PDB entry 5Z0I | X-ray diffraction, 1.32 A resolution | chains A and B

[Chain A]
Molecule: Tyrosinase
Organism: Streptomyces castaneoglobisporus
Notes: EC 1.14.18.1
UniProt: Q83WS2 (Q83WS2_9ACTN); residues 1-273 here = UniProt positions 1-273
Amino-acid sequence (281 residues; numbered 1 to 281; the number before each row is that of its first residue):
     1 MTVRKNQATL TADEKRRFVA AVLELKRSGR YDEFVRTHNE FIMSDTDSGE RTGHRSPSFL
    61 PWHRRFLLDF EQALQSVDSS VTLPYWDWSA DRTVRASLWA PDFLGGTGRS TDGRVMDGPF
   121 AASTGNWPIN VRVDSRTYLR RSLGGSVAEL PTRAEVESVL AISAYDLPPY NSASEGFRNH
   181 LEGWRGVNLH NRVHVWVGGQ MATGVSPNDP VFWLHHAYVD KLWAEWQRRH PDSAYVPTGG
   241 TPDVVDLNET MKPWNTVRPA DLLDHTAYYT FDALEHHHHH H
Unresolved in the structure: 1, 275-281
Construct notes: conflict S123 (Phe in Q83WS2); expression tag (274-281)
Ion coordination: Cu ion site 1: H38, H54, H63 (shared with Y98(B) of chain B); Cu ion site 2: H190, H194, H216 (together with peroxide ion)
Residues lining bound ligands: peroxide ion: H38, I42, H54, F59, W62, H63, H190, H194, S206, F212, H215, H216

[Chain B]
Molecule: MelC
Organism: Streptomyces castaneoglobisporus
UniProt: Q83WS1 (Q83WS1_9ACTN); residue numbers follow UniProt; this construct covers 1-126
Amino-acid sequence (134 residues; each row starts with the number of its first residue):
     1 MPEITRRRAL TAAAAVAATA SAAVTLAAPA ASAAGHHEPA APESFDEVYK GRRIQGRPAG
    61 GGAHHHEHGG GYEVFVDGVQ LHVMRNADGS WISVVSHYDP VPTPRAAARA AVDELQGAPL
   121 LPFPANLEHH HHHH
Unresolved in the structure: 1-39, 60-69, 124-134
Modified / non-standard residues: Y98 (3,4-dihydroxyphenylalanine; DAH)
Construct notes: expression tag (127-134)
Ion coordination: Cu ion site 1: H82, M84, H97; Cu ion site 2: Y98 (shared with H38(A), H54(A), H63(A) of chain A)

[How chain A and chain B interact]
Contacting residue pairs (53):
  H38(A) - Y98(B)
  N39(A) - V94(B)
  I42(A) - M84(B)
  I42(A) - H97(B)  hydrogen bond (backbone-side chain)
  I42(A) - Y98(B)
  M43(A) - H82(B)
  M43(A) - M84(B)
  D45(A) - M84(B)
  D47(A) - N86(B)
  D47(A) - A87(B)  hydrogen bond (side chain-backbone)
  H54(A) - Y98(B)
  R55(A) - M84(B)
  R55(A) - N86(B)  hydrogen bond
  R55(A) - I92(B)
  T111(A) - Q116(B)
  D112(A) - Q116(B)
  R132(A) - L121(B)
  V133(A) - V94(B)  hydrophobic
  V133(A) - V95(B)  hydrophobic
  V133(A) - L120(B)  hydrophobic
  V133(A) - L121(B)  hydrogen bond (backbone-backbone)
  D134(A) - E114(B)
  D134(A) - L115(B)
  D134(A) - A118(B)
  S135(A) - A118(B)
  S135(A) - P119(B)  hydrogen bond (side chain-backbone)
  S135(A) - L121(B)
  R136(A) - E114(B)  hydrogen bond (side chain-backbone)
  R136(A) - L115(B)  hydrogen bond (side chain-backbone)
  R136(A) - Q116(B)  hydrogen bond
  R136(A) - A118(B)
  R140(A) - E114(B)  salt bridge
  S172(A) - A87(B)
  A173(A) - A87(B)  hydrophobic
  W184(A) - I92(B)  hydrophobic
  W184(A) - H97(B)
  W184(A) - P100(B)  hydrophobic
  R185(A) - D88(B)  salt bridge
  H190(A) - Y98(B)
  N191(A) - Y98(B)
  H194(A) - Y98(B)
  V195(A) - Y98(B)
  V195(A) - D99(B)
  M201(A) - Y98(B)
  A202(A) - V95(B)
  A202(A) - S96(B)
  A202(A) - H97(B)  hydrogen bond (backbone-backbone)
  A202(A) - Y98(B)
  T203(A) - V94(B)
  T203(A) - V95(B)
  T203(A) - Y98(B)
  G204(A) - V94(B)  hydrogen bond (backbone-backbone)
  S206(A) - Y98(B)
Interface residues without a listed pair, chain A (33 interface residues in all): T46, G113, N171, G199
Interface residues without a listed pair, chain B (21 interface residues in all): F123

[Summary]
33 residues of chain A face 21 of chain B across their interface, with 10 hydrogen bonds and 2 salt bridges.
Polar pairs include R140(A)-E114(B), R185(A)-D88(B) and I42(A)-H97(B). Ligands of chain A: peroxide ion.
Chain A is Tyrosinase and chain B is MelC, both from Streptomyces castaneoglobisporus; the structure, Crystal
structure of copper-bound tyrosinase from Streptomyces castaneoglobisporus in complex with the caddie protein
obtained by ..., was determined by X-ray diffraction.
